Entry 8HM0 (electron microscopy, 3.10 A resolution); this record covers chains C and B of the 3 polymer chains in the assembly.

Chain C:
Protein: DNA polymerase processivity factor component A20
Organism: Monkeypox virus
Reference sequence: Q5IXP2 (Q5IXP2_MONPV); residue numbers follow UniProt; this construct covers 1-426
Sequence (426 residues; each row starts with the number of its first residue):
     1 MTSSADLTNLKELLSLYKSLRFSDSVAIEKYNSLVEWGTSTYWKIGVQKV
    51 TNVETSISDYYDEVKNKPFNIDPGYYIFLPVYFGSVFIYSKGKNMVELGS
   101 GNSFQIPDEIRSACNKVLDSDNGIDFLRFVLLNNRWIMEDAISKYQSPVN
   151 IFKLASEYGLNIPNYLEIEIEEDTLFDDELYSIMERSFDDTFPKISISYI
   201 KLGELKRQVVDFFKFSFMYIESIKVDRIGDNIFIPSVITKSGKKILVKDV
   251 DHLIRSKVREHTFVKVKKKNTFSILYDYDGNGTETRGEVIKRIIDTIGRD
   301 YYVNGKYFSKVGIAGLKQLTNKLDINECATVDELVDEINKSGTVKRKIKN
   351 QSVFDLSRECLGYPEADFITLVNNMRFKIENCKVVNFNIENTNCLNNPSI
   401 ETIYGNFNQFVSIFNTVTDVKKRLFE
Not modelled in the structure: 1-2, 45-101, 283-312, 391-403, 426

Chain B:
Protein: E4R
Organism: Monkeypox virus
Notes: EC 3.2.2.27
Reference sequence: Q5IXS4 (Q5IXS4_MONPV); residue numbers follow UniProt; this construct covers 1-218
Sequence (218 residues; each row starts with the number of its first residue):
     1 MNSVTISHAPYTITYHDDWEPVMSQLVEFYNEVASWLLRDETSPIPDKFF
    51 IQLKQPLRNKRVCVCGIDPYPKDGTGVPFESPNFTKKSIKEIASSISRLT
   101 GVIDYKGYNLNIIDGVIPWNYYLSCKLGETKSHAIYWDKISKLLLQHITK
   151 HVSVLYCLGKTDFSNIRAKLESPVTTIVGYHPAARDHQFEKDRSFEIINV
   201 LLELDNKTPINWAQGFIY
Not modelled in the structure: 1-2

Chain C / chain B interface:
Pairs across the interface (17):
  Ser-3(C) with Lys-191(B); Asp-192(B); Arg-193(B)
  Leu-7(C) with Arg-193(B); Ile-197(B), hydrophobic
  Leu-10(C) with Val-200(B)
  Leu-14(C) with Glu-203(B)
  Thr-41(C) with Thr-176(B)
  Tyr-42(C) with Val-174(B); Thr-175(B); Thr-176(B), hydrogen bond (backbone-backbone); Ile-177(B), hydrophobic
  Trp-43(C) with Arg-167(B); Pro-173(B); Val-174(B)
  Lys-44(C) with Pro-173(B); Thr-175(B), hydrogen bond (backbone-side chain)
Also at the interface, not in a pair above, chain C (11 interface residues in all): Ser-4, Lys-11, Tyr-17
Also at the interface, not in a pair above, chain B (14 interface residues in all): Leu-201, Leu-204

Summary:
11 residues of chain C face 14 of chain B across their interface; the contacts include 2 hydrogen bonds. Polar
contacts include Lys-44(C)/Thr-175(B) and Tyr-42(C)/Thr-176(B).
Chain C is DNA polymerase processivity factor component A20 and chain B is E4R, both from Monkeypox virus; the
structure, F8-A22-E4 complex of MPXV in trimeric form, was determined by electron microscopy (same publication
as 8HLZ).
